PDB entry 6M4H | electron microscopy, 3.90 A resolution | chains I and A of the 10 polymer chains in the assembly

# Chain I
Molecule: 147-nt DNA strand
Organism: Homo sapiens
Sequence (147 nucleotides; row label = number of the first residue in the row):
     1 ATCGGATGTATATATCTGACACGTGCCTGGAGACTAGGGAGTAATCCCCT
    51 TGGCGGTTAAAACGCGGGGGACAGCGCGTACGTGCGTTTAAGCGGTGCTA
   101 GAGCTGTCTACGACCAATTGAGCGGCCTCGGCACCGGGATTCTCGAT
Unresolved in the structure: 1-22, 126-147

# Chain A
Protein: Histone H3.1
Organism: Homo sapiens
UniProtKB: P68431 (H31_HUMAN); residues 0-135 here correspond to UniProt positions 1-136 (UniProt number = residue number + 1)
Sequence (136 residues; each row starts with the number of its first residue; numbering starts at 0):
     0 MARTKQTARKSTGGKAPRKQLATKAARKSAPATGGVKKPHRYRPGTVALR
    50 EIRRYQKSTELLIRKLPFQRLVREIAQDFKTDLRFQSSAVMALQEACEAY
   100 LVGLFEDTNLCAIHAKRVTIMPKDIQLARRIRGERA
Unresolved in the structure: 0-59, 134-135
UniProt features mapped onto this chain:
  - modified residue: Arg-2 (Asymmetric dimethylarginine), Thr-3 (Phosphothreonine), Lys-4 (Allysine), Gln-5 (5-glutamyl dopamine), Thr-6 (Phosphothreonine), Arg-8 (Citrulline), Lys-9 (N6,N6,N6-trimethyllysine), Ser-10 (ADP-ribosylserine), Thr-11 (Phosphothreonine), Lys-14 (N6-(2-hydroxyisobutyryl)lysine), Arg-17 (Asymmetric dimethylarginine), Lys-18 (N6-(2-hydroxyisobutyryl)lysine), Lys-23 (N6-(2-hydroxyisobutyryl)lysine), Arg-26 (Citrulline), Lys-27 (N6,N6,N6-trimethyllysine), Ser-28 (ADP-ribosylserine), Lys-36 (N6,N6,N6-trimethyllysine), Lys-37 (N6-methyllysine), Tyr-41 (Phosphotyrosine), Lys-56 (N6,N6,N6-trimethyllysine) and 8 more in UniProt
  - lipidation: Lys-18 (N6-decanoyllysine)
Reported in the primary citation:
  - conformationally variable residues (order/disorder transition): Ala-1 to Glu-59

# How chain I and chain A interact
Residue-residue contacts (8):
  DA73(I) / Lys-115(A)  salt bridge to the phosphate
  DA91(I) / Leu-65(A)  phosphate contact
  DA91(I) / Arg-69(A)  salt bridge to the phosphate
  DG92(I) / Arg-63(A)  phosphate contact
  DG92(I) / Lys-64(A)  hydrogen bond to the phosphate
  DG92(I) / Leu-65(A)  hydrogen bond to the phosphate
  DA100(I) / Arg-83(A)  phosphate contact
  DG101(I) / Arg-83(A)  salt bridge to the phosphate
Interface residues without a listed pair, chain I (8 interface residues in all): DC72, DA90, DG103
Interface residues without a listed pair, chain A (8 interface residues in all): Pro-66, Gln-85

# In short
The chain I/chain A interface involves 8 residues from each chain; the contacts include 2 hydrogen bonds and 3
salt bridges. Polar pairs include DG92(I)/Lys-64(A), DG92(I)/Leu-65(A) and DA73(I)/Lys-115(A). The paper
reports conformational variability at Ala-1(A).
Chain I is a 147-nt DNA strand and chain A is Histone H3.1, both from Homo sapiens; the structure, Structural
mechanism of nucleosome dynamics governed by human histone variants H2A.B and H2A.Z.2.2, was determined by
electron microscopy together with 6M4G from the same study.
